Entry 3C9N (X-ray diffraction, 1.87 A resolution); this record covers chains A and C of the 3 polymer chains in the assembly.

# Chain A
Protein: HLA class I histocompatibility antigen, B-15 alpha chain
Organism: Homo sapiens
UniProtKB: P30464 (1B15_HUMAN); residues 1-276 here correspond to UniProt positions 25-300 (UniProt number = residue number + 24)
Sequence (276 residues; each row starts with the number of its first residue):
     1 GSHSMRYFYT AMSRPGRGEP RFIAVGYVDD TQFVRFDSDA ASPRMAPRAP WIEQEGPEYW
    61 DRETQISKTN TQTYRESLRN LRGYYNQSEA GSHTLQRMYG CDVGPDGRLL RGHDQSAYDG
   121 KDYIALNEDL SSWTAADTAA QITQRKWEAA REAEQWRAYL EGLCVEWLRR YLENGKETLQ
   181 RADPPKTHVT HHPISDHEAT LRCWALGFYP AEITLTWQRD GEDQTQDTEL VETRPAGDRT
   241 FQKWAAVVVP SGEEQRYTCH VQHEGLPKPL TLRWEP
Disulfides: Cys101-Cys164, Cys203-Cys259

# Chain C
Protein: Peptide antigen
Sequence (9 residues; numbered 1 to 9; the number before each row is that of its first residue):
     1 VQQESSFVM

# Interface between chain A and chain C
Pairs across the interface - 47 pairs, chain A then chain C:
  Met5(A) - Val1(C)
  Tyr7(A) - Val1(C)  hydrogen bond (side chain-backbone)
  Tyr7(A) - Gln2(C)  hydrogen bond (side chain-backbone)
  Tyr9(A) - Gln2(C)  hydrogen bond
  Met45(A) - Gln2(C)
  Tyr59(A) - Val1(C)  hydrophobic
  Arg62(A) - Val1(C)
  Arg62(A) - Gln2(C)  hydrogen bond (side chain-backbone)
  Arg62(A) - Glu4(C)  salt bridge
  Glu63(A) - Val1(C)
  Glu63(A) - Gln2(C)  hydrogen bond
  Ile66(A) - Gln2(C)
  Ile66(A) - Gln3(C)
  Ile66(A) - Ser5(C)  hydrogen bond (backbone-side chain)
  Ser67(A) - Gln2(C)
  Thr69(A) - Ser5(C)
  Asn70(A) - Ser5(C)  hydrogen bond
  Thr73(A) - Ser6(C)
  Thr73(A) - Val8(C)
  Glu76(A) - Val8(C)
  Ser77(A) - Val8(C)
  Ser77(A) - Met9(C)  hydrogen bond (side chain-backbone)
  Asn80(A) - Val8(C)
  Asn80(A) - Met9(C)  hydrogen bond (side chain-backbone)
  Leu81(A) - Met9(C)  hydrophobic
  Tyr84(A) - Met9(C)  hydrogen bond (side chain-backbone)
  Leu95(A) - Met9(C)  hydrophobic
  Arg97(A) - Ser6(C)
  Tyr99(A) - Gln2(C)
  Tyr99(A) - Gln3(C)  hydrogen bond (side chain-backbone)
  Ser116(A) - Met9(C)
  Thr143(A) - Met9(C)  hydrogen bond (side chain-backbone)
  Lys146(A) - Met9(C)  hydrogen bond (side chain-backbone)
  Trp147(A) - Phe7(C)  hydrogen bond (side chain-backbone)
  Trp147(A) - Val8(C)  hydrogen bond (side chain-backbone)
  Trp147(A) - Met9(C)  hydrophobic
  Ala150(A) - Phe7(C)  hydrophobic
  Glu152(A) - Ser6(C)
  Glu152(A) - Phe7(C)  hydrogen bond (side chain-backbone)
  Gln155(A) - Gln3(C)
  Trp156(A) - Gln3(C)
  Trp156(A) - Ser6(C)
  Tyr159(A) - Val1(C)  hydrogen bond (side chain-backbone)
  Tyr159(A) - Gln2(C)
  Tyr159(A) - Gln3(C)
  Trp167(A) - Val1(C)
  Tyr171(A) - Val1(C)  hydrogen bond (side chain-backbone)
Also at the interface, not in a pair above, chain A (34 interface residues in all): Ala24, Tyr123, Leu163
The authors on this interface:
  - residue pairs: Tyr7(A)-Gln2(C) (hydrophobic contact), Tyr7(A)-Val1(C) (water-mediated contact), Tyr9(A)-Gln2(C), Tyr59(A)-Val1(C) (hydrophobic contact), Arg62(A)-Gln2(C), Glu63(A)-Gln2(C), Ile66(A)-Gln2(C) (hydrophobic contact), Ile66(A)-Ser5(C) (backbone contact), Ser67(A)-Gln2(C), Asn70(A)-Ser5(C) (hydrogen bond), Asn80(A)-Met9(C) (hydrogen bond), Leu81(A)-Met9(C) (hydrophobic contact), Leu95(A)-Met9(C) (hydrophobic contact), Tyr99(A)-Gln3(C) (hydrophobic contact), Tyr123(A)-Met9(C) (hydrophobic contact), Lys146(A)-Met9(C) (hydrogen bond), Trp147(A)-Met9(C) (hydrophobic contact), Trp147(A)-Phe7(C), Ala150(A)-Phe7(C), Glu152(A)-Phe7(C) (hydrogen bond), Trp156(A)-Gln3(C) (hydrophobic contact), Tyr159(A)-Gln3(C) (hydrophobic contact), Leu163(A)-Val1(C) (hydrophobic contact), Trp167(A)-Val1(C) (hydrophobic contact)

# In short
The interface between chain A and chain C involves 34 residues on one side and 9 on the other, with 18
hydrogen bonds and 1 salt bridge. Polar contacts include Arg62(A)-Glu4(C), Tyr7(A)-Val1(C) and
Tyr7(A)-Gln2(C). The authors report hydrophobic contacts between Tyr7(A) and Gln2(C), Tyr59(A) and Val1(C) and
Ile66(A) and Gln2(C) among others; a water-mediated contact between Tyr7(A) and Val1(C); contacts between
Tyr9(A) and Gln2(C), Arg62(A) and Gln2(C) and Glu63(A) and Gln2(C) among others.
Here chain A is HLA class I histocompatibility antigen, B-15 alpha chain (Homo sapiens) and chain C is Peptide
antigen. Entry 3C9N (Crystal Structure of a SARS Corona Virus Derived Peptide Bound to the Human Major
Histocompatibility Complex ...) was determined by X-ray diffraction.
